PDB entry 6J5U | electron microscopy, 3.90 A resolution | chains A and B of the 3 polymer chains in the assembly

[Chain A]
Name: Disease resistance RPP13-like protein 4
Organism: Arabidopsis thaliana
Reference sequence: Q38834 (R13L4_ARATH); numbering as in UniProt (aligned over 1-852)
Sequence (852 residues; row label = number of the first residue in the row):
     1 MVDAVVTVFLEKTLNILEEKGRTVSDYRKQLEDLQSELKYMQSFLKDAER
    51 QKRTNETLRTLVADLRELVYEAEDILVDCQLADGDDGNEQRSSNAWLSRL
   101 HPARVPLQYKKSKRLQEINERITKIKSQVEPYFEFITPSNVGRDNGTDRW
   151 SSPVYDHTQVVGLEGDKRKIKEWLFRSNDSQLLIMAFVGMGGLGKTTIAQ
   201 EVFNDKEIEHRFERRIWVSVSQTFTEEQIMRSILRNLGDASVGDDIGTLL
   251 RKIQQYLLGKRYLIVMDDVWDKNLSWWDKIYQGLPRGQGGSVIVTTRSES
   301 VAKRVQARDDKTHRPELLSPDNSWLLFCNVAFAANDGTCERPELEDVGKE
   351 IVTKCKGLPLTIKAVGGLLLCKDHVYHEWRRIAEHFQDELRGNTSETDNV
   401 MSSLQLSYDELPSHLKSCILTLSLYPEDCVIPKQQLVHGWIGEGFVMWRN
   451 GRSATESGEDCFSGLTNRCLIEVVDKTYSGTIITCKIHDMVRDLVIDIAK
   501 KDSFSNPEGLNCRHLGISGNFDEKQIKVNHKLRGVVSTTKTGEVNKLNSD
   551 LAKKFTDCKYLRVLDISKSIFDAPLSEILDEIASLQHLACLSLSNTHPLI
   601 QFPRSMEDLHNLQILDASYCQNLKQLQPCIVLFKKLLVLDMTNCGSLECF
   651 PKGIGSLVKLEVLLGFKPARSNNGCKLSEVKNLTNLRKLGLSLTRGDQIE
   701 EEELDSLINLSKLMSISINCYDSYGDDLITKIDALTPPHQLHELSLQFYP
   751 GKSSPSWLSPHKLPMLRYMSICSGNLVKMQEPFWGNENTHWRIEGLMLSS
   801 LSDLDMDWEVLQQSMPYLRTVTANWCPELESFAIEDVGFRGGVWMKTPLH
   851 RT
Disordered / not traced: 114-144, 161-313, 848-852
UniProt features mapped onto this chain:
  - binding site (ADP): Arg149, Val161, Gly189 to Thr196, Arg297, Lys363
  - mutagenesis: Met1 to Thr23 (Reduced ability to mediate cell death), Met1 to Leu10 (Reduced ability to mediate cell death as well as an increased sensitivity to the pathogenic biotrophic bacteria Xanthomonas campestris pv. campestris (Xcc)), Met1 to Val6 (Reduced ability to mediate cell death), Phe9 (F9A: Reduced ability to mediate cell death as well as an increased sensitivity to the pathogenic biotrophic bacteria Xanthomonas campestris pv. campestris (Xcc); when associated with A-10 and A-14), Leu10 (L10A: Reduced ability to mediate cell death as well as an increased sensitivity to the pathogenic biotrophic bacteria Xanthomonas campestris pv. campestris (Xcc); when associated with A-9 and A-14), Leu14 (L14A: Reduced ability to mediate cell death as well as an increased sensitivity to the pathogenic biotrophic bacteria Xanthomonas campestris pv. campestris (Xcc); when associated with A-9 and A-10), Ile136 (I136E: Reduced oligomerization activity associated with a reduced ability to mediate cell death as well as an increased sensitivity to the pathogenic biotrophic bacteria Xanthomonas campestris pv ...), Arg149 (R149A: Reduced oligomerization activity associated with a reduced ability to mediate cell death as well as an increased sensitivity to the pathogenic biotrophic bacteria Xanthomonas campestris pv ...), Trp150 (W150A: Reduced oligomerization activity associated with a reduced ability to mediate cell death as well as an increased sensitivity to the pathogenic biotrophic bacteria Xanthomonas campestris pv ...), Ser152 (S152E: Reduced oligomerization activity associated with a reduced ability to mediate cell death as well as an increased sensitivity to the pathogenic biotrophic bacteria Xanthomonas campestris pv ...), Val154 (V154E: Reduced oligomerization activity associated with a reduced ability to mediate cell death as well as an increased sensitivity to the pathogenic biotrophic bacteria Xanthomonas campestris pv ...), Lys195 (K195N: Lost effector-triggered immunity (ETI) in response to the Xanthomonas campestris effector XopAC/AvrAC in the presence of PBL2 and RKS1. Abolished XopAC/AvrAC-induced self-association), 12 further mutagenesis entries in UniProt

[Chain B]
Name: Protein kinase superfamily protein
Organism: Arabidopsis thaliana
Reference sequence: Q9SVY5 (Q9SVY5_ARATH); residues 1-351 here = UniProt positions 1-351
Sequence (351 residues; each row starts with the number of its first residue):
     1 MKKQYLKSGSGTRKEKDKAKRWFLDNGSIFLRELVADCNGKSIPIRSFSP
    51 EQILKATNNFDSSCFVSQDVYYKWYRGEIEDRSYMIKRFSEDEITGKRHR
   101 VKEVYNDIVLSARMSNHSNFLQLLGCCLEFPFPVLVFEFAEHGAMNQRGG
   151 VIVNGEESLLPWSVRLKIGKEIANAVTYLHTAFPKIIIHRDVKPMHVFLD
   201 KNWTAKLSDLSFSISLPEGKSRIEAEWVLGTFGYIDPLYHKTCFVTEYTD
   251 VYSFGICLLVIITGKPAIMTISDGDLQGILSLVRELCENGKLDEVIDPRL
   301 MKDITSGQRLQVEACVVLALRCCKERDEDRPKMIQVAKELKQIEASLKNS
   351 S
Disordered / not traced: 1-16, 155-158, 348-351
UniProt features mapped onto this chain:
  - active site: Asp191 (Proton acceptor)
  - binding site (ATP): Val66 to Trp74, Lys87
  - natural variant: Ser211 (S211F: In strain: cv. Kas-1, cv. Kon and 1 more)
  - mutagenesis: Gly27 (G27A: Impaired interaction with RPP13L4/ZAR1 and reduced ability to mediate cell death as well as an increased sensitivity to the pathogenic biotrophic bacteria Xanthomonas campestris pv ...), Leu31 (L31E: Impaired interaction with RPP13L4/ZAR1 and reduced ability to mediate cell death), Val35 (V35E: Impaired interaction with RPP13L4/ZAR1 and reduced ability to mediate cell death as well as an increased sensitivity to the pathogenic biotrophic bacteria Xanthomonas campestris pv ...), Gln68 (Q68Y: Reduced interaction with uridylylated PBL2 and reduced ability to mediate cell death), Asp69 (D69Y: Abolished interaction with uridylylated PBL2 and abolished ability to mediate cell death as well as an increased sensitivity to the pathogenic biotrophic bacteria Xanthomonas campestris pv ...), Val70 (V70Y: Reduced interaction with uridylylated PBL2 and reduced ability to mediate cell death), Leu179 (L179F: Impaired interaction in the presence of the Xanthomonas campestris effector XopAC/AvrAC, but normal interaction with RPP13L4/ZAR1), Thr231 (T231Y: Abolished interaction with uridylylated PBL2 and abolished ability to mediate cell death as well as an increased sensitivity to the pathogenic biotrophic bacteria Xanthomonas campestris pv ...), Phe232 (F232A: Abolished interaction with uridylylated PBL2 and abolished ability to mediate cell death as well as an increased sensitivity to the pathogenic biotrophic bacteria Xanthomonas campestris pv ...), Gly233 (G233A: Reduced interaction with uridylylated PBL2 and reduced ability to mediate cell death), Ile235 (I235E: Abolished interaction with uridylylated PBL2 and abolished ability to mediate cell death), His240 (H240E: Abolished interaction with uridylylated PBL2 and abolished ability to mediate cell death as well as an increased sensitivity to the pathogenic biotrophic bacteria Xanthomonas campestris pv ...)
Ligand contacts:
  - uridine-5'-monophosphate (U5P), molecule 1: Asp69, Val70, Lys193, Phe212, Gly230, Thr231
  - uridine-5'-monophosphate (U5P), molecule 2: Lys97, His99, Arg100, Trp227

[Chain A / chain B interface]
Residue-residue contacts (56; chain A residue first):
  Thr541(A) - Asn39(B)  hydrogen bond
  Val544(A) - Val35(B)  hydrophobic
  Lys546(A) - Arg32(B)
  Lys568(A) - Val35(B)
  Lys568(A) - Asn39(B)
  Ser569(A) - Leu31(B)
  Ile570(A) - Ser28(B)
  Ile570(A) - Leu31(B)  hydrophobic
  Phe571(A) - Leu24(B)
  Asp572(A) - Leu24(B)
  Asn595(A) - Leu31(B)
  Asn595(A) - Gly40(B)  hydrogen bond (side chain-backbone)
  Thr596(A) - Leu31(B)
  His597(A) - Leu24(B)
  His597(A) - Gly27(B)
  His597(A) - Ser28(B)  hydrogen bond
  His597(A) - Leu31(B)
  Ile600(A) - Phe23(B)  hydrophobic
  Tyr619(A) - Gly40(B)
  Tyr619(A) - Lys41(B)
  Tyr619(A) - Ser42(B)
  Gln621(A) - Ser42(B)  hydrogen bond
  Gln621(A) - Ile43(B)  hydrogen bond (side chain-backbone)
  Gln621(A) - Pro44(B)
  Gln621(A) - Ile45(B)  hydrogen bond (side chain-backbone)
  Asn622(A) - Ser47(B)
  Asn643(A) - Ile43(B)
  Asn643(A) - Pro44(B)
  Gly645(A) - Ile45(B)  hydrogen bond (backbone-backbone)
  Gly645(A) - Arg46(B)
  Ser646(A) - Ile45(B)
  Ser646(A) - Arg46(B)
  Ser646(A) - Ser47(B)
  Tyr721(A) - Ile43(B)
  Tyr721(A) - Pro44(B)
  Tyr721(A) - Gln122(B)  hydrogen bond
  Tyr721(A) - Leu123(B)  hydrogen bond (side chain-backbone)
  Tyr721(A) - Leu124(B)  hydrophobic
  Asp722(A) - Leu124(B)
  Tyr724(A) - Arg82(B)
  Tyr724(A) - Tyr84(B)  hydrogen bond
  Tyr724(A) - Leu124(B)
  Lys752(A) - Asn202(B)
  Ser773(A) - Asn116(B)
  Gly774(A) - Ser118(B)
  Ser800(A) - Asn116(B)  hydrogen bond (side chain-backbone)
  Ser802(A) - Ser118(B)  hydrogen bond
  Trp825(A) - His117(B)
  Trp825(A) - Thr177(B)
  Trp825(A) - Tyr178(B)
  Trp825(A) - Ala182(B)  hydrophobic
  Phe839(A) - Asn174(B)
  Phe839(A) - Thr177(B)
  Phe839(A) - Ile334(B)  hydrophobic
  Arg840(A) - Thr181(B)
  Arg840(A) - Ala182(B)
Interface residues without a listed pair, chain A (37 interface residues in all): Gly542, Glu543, Ala573, Pro598, Lys624, Cys644, Glu830, Asp836
Interface residues without a listed pair, chain B (35 interface residues in all): Ala36, Ala337, Lys338, Lys341

[In short]
37 residues of chain A face 35 of chain B across their interface, with 12 hydrogen bonds. Polar pairs include
Thr541(A)-Asn39(B), Asn595(A)-Gly40(B) and His597(A)-Ser28(B). Chain B binds uridine-5'-monophosphate.
Chain A is Disease resistance RPP13-like protein 4 and chain B is Protein kinase superfamily protein, both
from Arabidopsis thaliana; the structure, Ligand-triggered allosteric ADP release primes a plant NLR complex,
was determined by electron microscopy (same publication as 6J5V and 6J5W).
